Entry 3DHR (X-ray diffraction, 2.00 A resolution); this record covers chains C and D of the 4 polymer chains in the assembly.

== Chain C ==
Name: Hemoglobin subunit alpha-A
Organism: Columba livia
UniProtKB: P21871 (HBA_COLLI); residues 0-141 here correspond to UniProt positions 1-142 (UniProt number = residue number + 1)
Chain sequence (142 residues; numbered 0 to 141; the number before each row is that of its first residue; numbering starts at 0):
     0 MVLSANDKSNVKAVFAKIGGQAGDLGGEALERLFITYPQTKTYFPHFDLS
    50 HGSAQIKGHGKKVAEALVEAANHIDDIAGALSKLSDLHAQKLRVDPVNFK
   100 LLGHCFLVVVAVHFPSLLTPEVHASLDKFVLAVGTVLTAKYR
Disordered / not traced: 0
UniProt features mapped onto this chain:
  - binding site (O2): His58
  - binding site (heme b): His87
Metal / ion sites: heme Fe near His87 (its only coordinating residue here)
Small-molecule neighbours: heme (HEM): Leu32, Thr39, Tyr42, Phe43, Phe46, His58, Lys61, Val62, Ala65, Leu66, Leu83, Leu86, His87, Leu91, Val93, Asn97, Phe98, Leu101, Val132, Leu136

== Chain D ==
Name: Hemoglobin subunit beta
Organism: Columba livia
UniProtKB: P11342 (HBB_COLLI); residue numbers follow UniProt; this construct covers 1-146
Chain sequence (146 residues; numbered 1 to 146; the number before each row is that of its first residue):
     1 VHWSAEEKQLITSIWGKVNVADCGAEALARLLIVYPWTQRFFSSFGNLSS
    51 ATAISGNPNVKAHGKKVLTSFGDAVKNLDNIKGTFAQLSELHCDKLHVDP
   101 ENFRLLGDILVIILAAHFGKDFTPECQAAWQKLVRVVAHALARKYH
Disordered / not traced: 1
UniProt features mapped onto this chain:
  - binding site (heme b): His63, His92
Metal / ion sites: heme Fe near His92 (its only coordinating residue here)
Small-molecule neighbours: heme (HEM): Leu31, Thr38, Phe41, Phe42, His63, Lys66, Val67, Ser70, Phe71, Phe85, Leu88, Leu91, His92, Leu96, Val98, Asn102, Phe103, Leu106, Val137, Leu141

== Interface between chain C and chain D ==
Residue-residue contacts (38; chain C residue first):
  Glu30(C) - Pro124(D)
  Arg31(C) - Phe122(D)  hydrogen bond (side chain-backbone)
  Arg31(C) - Thr123(D)  hydrogen bond (side chain-backbone)
  Arg31(C) - Pro124(D)
  Arg31(C) - Gln127(D)  hydrogen bond
  Ile34(C) - Pro124(D)
  Ile34(C) - Glu125(D)
  Ile34(C) - Ala128(D)  hydrophobic
  Thr35(C) - Pro124(D)
  Thr35(C) - Gln127(D)
  Thr35(C) - Ala128(D)
  Thr35(C) - Gln131(D)  hydrogen bond
  Tyr36(C) - Gln131(D)  hydrogen bond
  Tyr36(C) - Arg135(D)
  Leu100(C) - Arg135(D)
  His103(C) - Asp108(D)  salt bridge
  His103(C) - Val111(D)
  His103(C) - Ile112(D)
  His103(C) - Gln131(D)  hydrogen bond
  Cys104(C) - Gln127(D)
  Val107(C) - Gln127(D)
  Ala110(C) - Ile112(D)
  Ala110(C) - Ala115(D)
  Ala110(C) - Ala116(D)
  Val111(C) - Ala115(D)
  Val111(C) - Gly119(D)
  Pro114(C) - Ala116(D)
  Leu117(C) - Arg30(D)  hydrogen bond (backbone-side chain)
  Leu117(C) - Ile112(D)  hydrophobic
  Thr118(C) - Arg30(D)
  Pro119(C) - Arg30(D)
  Pro119(C) - Ile33(D)
  His122(C) - Arg30(D)  hydrogen bond
  His122(C) - Val34(D)
  His122(C) - Ile112(D)
  Ala123(C) - Val34(D)
  Asp126(C) - Val34(D)
  Asp126(C) - Tyr35(D)  hydrogen bond
Other interface residues (no listed pair), chain C (20 interface residues in all): Leu106, Glu120
Other interface residues (no listed pair), chain D (21 interface residues in all): Ser55, Ile109, Lys120

== Summary ==
20 residues of chain C and 21 residues of chain D are in contact, with 9 hydrogen bonds and 1 salt bridge.
Polar pairs include His103(C)-Asp108(D), Arg31(C)-Phe122(D) and Arg31(C)-Thr123(D). Ligands of chain C: heme.
Chain D binds heme.
Here chain C is Hemoglobin subunit alpha-A and chain D is Hemoglobin subunit beta, both from Columba livia.
Entry 3DHR (Crystal Structure Determination of Methemoglobin from Pigeon at 2 Angstrom Resolution (Columba
livia)) was determined by X-ray diffraction.
